PDB entry 7OCE | electron microscopy, 3.10 A resolution | chains B and G of the 8 polymer chains in the assembly

# Chain B
Molecule: Glutamate receptor 2
Organism: Rattus norvegicus
Reference sequence: P19491 (GRIA2_RAT), isoform P19491-2; residues -20 to 839 here correspond to UniProt positions 1-860 (UniProt number = residue number + 21)
Amino-acid sequence (860 residues; numbered -20 to 839; the number before each row is that of its first residue; numbers below 1 keep their minus sign (Met-20 is residue -20)):
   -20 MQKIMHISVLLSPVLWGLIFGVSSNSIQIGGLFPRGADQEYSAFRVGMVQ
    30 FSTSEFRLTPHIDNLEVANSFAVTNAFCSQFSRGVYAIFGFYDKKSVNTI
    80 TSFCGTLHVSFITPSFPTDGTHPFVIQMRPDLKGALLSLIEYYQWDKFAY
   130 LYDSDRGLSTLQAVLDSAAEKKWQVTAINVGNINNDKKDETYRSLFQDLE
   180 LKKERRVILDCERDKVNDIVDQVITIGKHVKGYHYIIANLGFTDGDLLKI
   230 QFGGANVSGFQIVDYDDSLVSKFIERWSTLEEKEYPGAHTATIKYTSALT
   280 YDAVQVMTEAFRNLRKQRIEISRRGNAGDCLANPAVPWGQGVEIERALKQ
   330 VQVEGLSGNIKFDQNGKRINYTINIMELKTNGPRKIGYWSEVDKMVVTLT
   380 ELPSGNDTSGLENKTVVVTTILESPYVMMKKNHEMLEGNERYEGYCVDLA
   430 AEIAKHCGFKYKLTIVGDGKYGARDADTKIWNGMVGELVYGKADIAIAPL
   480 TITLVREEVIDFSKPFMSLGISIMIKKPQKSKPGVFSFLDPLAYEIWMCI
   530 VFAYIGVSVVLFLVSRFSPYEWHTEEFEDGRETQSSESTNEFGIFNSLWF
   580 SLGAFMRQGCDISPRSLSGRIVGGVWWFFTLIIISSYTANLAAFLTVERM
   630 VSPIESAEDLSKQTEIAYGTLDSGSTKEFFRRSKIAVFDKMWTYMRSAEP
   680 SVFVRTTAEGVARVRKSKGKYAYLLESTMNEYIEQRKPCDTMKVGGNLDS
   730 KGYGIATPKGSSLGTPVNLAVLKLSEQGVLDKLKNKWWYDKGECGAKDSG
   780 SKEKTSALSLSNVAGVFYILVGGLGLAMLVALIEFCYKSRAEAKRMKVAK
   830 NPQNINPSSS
Not modelled in the structure: -20 to 395, 551-565, 776-780, 824-839
Construct notes: conflict Arg586 (Gln607 in P19491)
UniProt features mapped onto this chain:
  - binding site (L-glutamate): Pro478, Thr480, Arg485, Ser654, Thr655, Glu705
  - site: Arg453 (Interaction with the cone snail toxin Con-ikot-ikot), Ile633 (Crucial to convey clamshell closure to channel opening), Arg660 (Interaction with the cone snail toxin Con-ikot-ikot), Lys752 (Interaction with the cone snail toxin Con-ikot-ikot)
  - modified residue (Phosphoserine): Ser662, Ser696, Ser839
  - lipidation (S-palmitoyl cysteine): Cys589, Cys815
  - glycosylation (N-linked (GlcNAc...) asparagine): Asn235, Asn349, Asn385, Asn392
Disulfide bonds: Cys718-Cys773
Small-molecule neighbours:
  - E2Q (6-nitro-2,3-bis(oxidanylidene)-1,4-dihydrobenzo[f]quinoxaline-7-sulfonamide): Tyr450, Pro478, Thr480, Arg485, Ser654, Thr686, Glu705, Met708, Tyr732
  - 1,2-diacyl-sn-glycero-3-phosphocholine (PC1), molecule 1: Val514, Phe515, Tyr797, Ile798, Gly801, Gly802, Leu805
  - 1,2-diacyl-sn-glycero-3-phosphocholine (PC1), molecule 2: Phe515, Leu518, Tyr523, Phe574, Leu577, Trp578, Leu581, Ile798
  - 1,2-diacyl-sn-glycero-3-phosphocholine (PC1), molecule 3: Leu518, Tyr523, Trp526, Met527, Ile529, Val530, Tyr533, Leu581, Phe584, Met585
  - 1,2-diacyl-sn-glycero-3-phosphocholine (PC1), molecule 4: Val530, Tyr533, Ile534, Leu577
  - 1,2-diacyl-sn-glycero-3-phosphocholine (PC1), molecule 5: Val538, Phe541, Arg545, Gly572, Ile573
  - 1,2-diacyl-sn-glycero-3-phosphocholine (PC1), molecule 6: Ile573, Phe574, Leu577, Glu813
  - 1,2-diacyl-sn-glycero-3-phosphocholine (PC1), molecule 7: Arg599, Ile600, Gly603, Val604, Phe607
  - 1,2-diacyl-sn-glycero-3-phosphocholine (PC1), molecule 8: Tyr797, Val800, Gly801, Gly804, Met807
  - 1,2-diacyl-sn-glycero-3-phosphocholine (PC1), molecule 9: Val809, Ile812, Glu813, Tyr816
  - 1,2-diacyl-sn-glycero-3-phosphocholine (PC1), molecule 10: Leu811, Phe814, Cys815, Ser818
What the authors report for this chain:
  - binding site for 1,2-diacyl-sn-glycero-3-phosphocholine: Phe546

# Chain G
Molecule: Protein cornichon homolog 2
Organism: Rattus norvegicus
Reference sequence: Q5BJU5 (CNIH2_RAT); residues 1-160 here = UniProt positions 1-160
Amino-acid sequence (188 residues; each row starts with the number of its first residue):
     1 MAFTFAAFCYMLTLVLCASLIFFVIWHIIAFDELRTDFKNPIDQGNPARA
    51 RERLKNIERICCLLRKLVVPEYSIHGLFCLMFLCAAEWVTLGLNIPLLFY
   101 HLWRYFHRPADGSEVMYDAVSIMNADILNYCQKESWCKLAFYLLSFFYYL
   151 YSMVYTLVSFENLYFQSGGSTETSQVAPAYPYDVPDYA
Not modelled in the structure: 1, 160-188
Construct notes: expression tag (161-188)
Small-molecule neighbours:
  - 1,2-diacyl-sn-glycero-3-phosphocholine (PC1), molecule 1: Met11, Leu14, Val15, Ala18, Phe22, Met153, Leu157
  - 1,2-diacyl-sn-glycero-3-phosphocholine (PC1), molecule 2: Ala18, Ile21, Phe22, Ile25, Trp26, Ile29
  - 1,2-diacyl-sn-glycero-3-phosphocholine (PC1), molecule 3: Val69, Pro70, Ser73, Ile74, Gly76, Leu77, Leu80
  - 1,2-diacyl-sn-glycero-3-phosphocholine (PC1), molecule 4: Gly76, Cys79, Leu80, Leu83, Trp88, Ile95, Leu98
  - 1,2-diacyl-sn-glycero-3-phosphocholine (PC1), molecule 5: Leu83, Cys84, Ala86, Trp88
What the authors report for this chain:
  - binding site for 1,2-diacyl-sn-glycero-3-phosphocholine: Phe22, Trp26

# Chain B / chain G interface
Contacting residue pairs (16):
  Met527(B) - Phe5(G)  hydrophobic
  Cys528(B) - Phe5(G)  hydrophobic
  Cys528(B) - Phe8(G)
  Phe531(B) - Phe5(G)  hydrophobic
  Phe531(B) - Leu12(G)
  Phe531(B) - Met81(G)  hydrophobic
  Phe531(B) - Cys84(G)  hydrophobic
  Ala532(B) - Phe8(G)  hydrophobic
  Ile534(B) - Leu77(G)  hydrophobic
  Val538(B) - Leu16(G)  hydrophobic
  Leu542(B) - Ser19(G)
  Leu542(B) - Phe23(G)  hydrophobic
  Arg545(B) - Lys66(G)
  Phe546(B) - Phe23(G)  hydrophobic
  Phe546(B) - Trp26(G)  hydrophobic
  Phe546(B) - Leu67(G)  hydrophobic
Also at the interface, not in a pair above, chain B (13 interface residues in all): Glu524, Gly535, Val539, Phe541
Also at the interface, not in a pair above, chain G (16 interface residues in all): Thr4, Pro70, Ile74, Leu80
The authors on this interface:
  - interface residues, chain B: Cys528(B), Arg545(B), Phe546(B)

# Summary
13 residues of chain B face 16 of chain G across their interface. One 1,2-diacyl-sn-glycero-3-phosphocholine
molecule is bound between chain B and chain G. Ligands of chain B: 10 copies of
1,2-diacyl-sn-glycero-3-phosphocholine and compound E2Q. The paper reports a binding site for
1,2-diacyl-sn-glycero-3-phosphocholine at Phe546(B) and Phe22(G) among others; interface residues Cys528(B),
Arg545(B) and Phe546(B).
Chain B is Glutamate receptor 2 and chain G is Protein cornichon homolog 2, both from Rattus norvegicus; the
structure, Resting state GluA1/A2 AMPA receptor in complex with TARP gamma 8 and CNIH2 (LBD-TMD), was
determined by electron microscopy together with 7OCA, 7OCC, 7OCD and 7OCF from the same study.
